PDB entry 7X35 | electron microscopy, 3.19 A resolution | chains B and L of the 5 polymer chains in the assembly

# Chain B
Protein: VP2
Source organism: Coxsackievirus B1
Reference sequence: A0A2S0RQC2 (A0A2S0RQC2_9ENTO); residues 1-263 here correspond to UniProt positions 70-332 (UniProt number = residue number + 69)
Sequence (263 residues; numbered 1 to 263; the number before each row is that of its first residue):
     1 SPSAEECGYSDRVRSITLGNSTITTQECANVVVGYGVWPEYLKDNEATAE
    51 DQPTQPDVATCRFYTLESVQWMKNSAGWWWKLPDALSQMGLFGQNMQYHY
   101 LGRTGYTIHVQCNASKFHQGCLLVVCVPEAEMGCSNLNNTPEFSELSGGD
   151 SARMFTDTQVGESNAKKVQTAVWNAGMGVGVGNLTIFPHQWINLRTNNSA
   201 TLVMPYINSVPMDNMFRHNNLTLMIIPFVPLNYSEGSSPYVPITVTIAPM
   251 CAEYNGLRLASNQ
Disordered / not traced: 1-13, 27-29, 43-50, 258-263

# Chain L
Protein: 8A10 light chain
Source organism: Mus musculus
Sequence (108 residues; each row starts with the number of its first residue):
     1 DIQMTQTKSSLSASLGDRVTISCRASQDISNYLNWYQQKPDGSVKLLIYY
    51 TSTLHSGVPSRFSGSGSGTDYSLTINSLEQEDIATYFCQQGNTFPFTFGG
   101 GTKLEIRR
Disulfides: Cys23-Cys88

# Chain B / chain L interface
Pairs across the interface (4):
  Asn138(B) with Gly91(L), hydrogen bond (side chain-backbone); Asn92(L), hydrogen bond (side chain-backbone)
  Glu162(B) with Phe94(L)
  Ser163(B) with Phe94(L)
Interface residues without a listed pair, chain B (4 interface residues in all): Asn136
Interface residues without a listed pair, chain L (4 interface residues in all): Tyr32

# Summary
The chain B/chain L interface involves 4 residues from each chain; the contacts include 2 hydrogen bonds.
Polar pairs include Asn138(B)-Gly91(L) and Asn138(B)-Asn92(L).
Chain B is VP2 (Coxsackievirus B1) and chain L is 8A10 light chain (Mus musculus); the structure, Cryo-EM
structure of Coxsackievirus B1 A-particle in complex with nAb 8A10 (CVB1-A:8A10), was determined by electron
microscopy (same publication as 7X2G, 7X2I, 7X2O, 7X2T, 7X2W, 7X37 and 7 further entries).
